Entry 7SSS (electron microscopy, 2.40 A resolution); this record covers chains B and H of the 8 polymer chains in the assembly.

[Chain B]
Name: Ubiquinone biosynthesis protein COQ9, mitochondrial
Source organism: Homo sapiens
UniProt: O75208 (COQ9_HUMAN); numbering as in UniProt (aligned over 1-318)
Chain sequence (318 residues; each row starts with the number of its first residue):
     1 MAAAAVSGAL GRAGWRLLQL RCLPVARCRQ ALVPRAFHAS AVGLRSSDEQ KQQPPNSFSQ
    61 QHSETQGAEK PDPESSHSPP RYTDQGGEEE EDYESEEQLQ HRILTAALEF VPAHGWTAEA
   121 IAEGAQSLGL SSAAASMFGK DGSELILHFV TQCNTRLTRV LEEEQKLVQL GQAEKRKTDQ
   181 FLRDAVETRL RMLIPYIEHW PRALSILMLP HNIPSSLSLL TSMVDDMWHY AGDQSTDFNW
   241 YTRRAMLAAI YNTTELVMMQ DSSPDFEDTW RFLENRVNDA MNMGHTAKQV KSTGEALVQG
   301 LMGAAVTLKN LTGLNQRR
Disordered / not traced: 1-94, 131-138, 284-318
Residues lining bound ligands:
  - 8PP (2-[(2E,6E,10E,14E,18E,22E,26E)-3,7,11,15,19,23,27,31-octamethyldotriaconta-2,6,10,14,18,22,26,30-octaenyl]phenol): Met208, Pro210, Ile213
  - phosphatidylethanolamine (PEV; (1S)-2-{[(2-aminoethoxy)(hydroxy)phosphoryl]oxy}-1-[(palmitoyloxy)methyl]ethyl stearate), molecule 1: Met208, Leu217, Leu220, Ala245, Ala248, Ala249, Asn252, Thr253, Arg276
  - phosphatidylethanolamine (PEV), molecule 2: Met208, Ile213, Leu217
  - phosphatidylethanolamine (PEV), molecule 3: Pro210, His211, Ile213, Pro214, Ser215
  - phosphatidylethanolamine (PEV), molecule 4: Ile213, Pro214, Ser215, Leu217, Ser218, Thr221
  - phosphatidylethanolamine (PEV), molecule 5: Thr221, Asp225, Trp240, Tyr241, Arg244, Ala245, Ala248
  - phosphatidylethanolamine (PEV), molecule 6: Phe238, Tyr241, Thr242, Ala245
Swiss-Prot annotation at these positions:
  - motif: Arg16 to Ala31 (SIFI-degron)
  - binding site (a 1,2-diacylglycero-3-phosphoethanolamine): Arg244
  - modified residue: Lys175 (N6-acetyllysine)
  - mutagenesis: Leu190 (L190E: Impairs interaction with COQ7), Met227 (M227E: Impairs interaction with COQ7), Asp237 (D237K: Impairs interaction with COQ7), Trp240 (W240D/K: Abolishes interaction with COQ7; W240K: Disrupts the octomeric COQ7:COQ9 complex), Tyr241 (Y241D/K: Abolishes interaction with COQ7), Leu256 (L256K: Impairs interaction with COQ7), Lys288 (K288A: Decreases membrane association; when associated with A-291), Val290 (V290A: Significantly decreases membrane association; when associated with A-297; A-298; A-301 and A-302; V290S: Decreases membrane association by more than 60%; when associated with A-297; A-298 ...), Lys291 (K291A: Decreases membrane association; when associated with A-288), Leu297 (L297A: Significantly decreases membrane association; when associated with A-290; A-298; A-301 and A-302; L297S: Decreases membrane association by more than 60%; when associated with A-290; A-298 ...), Val298 (V298A: Significantly decreases membrane association; when associated with A-290; A-297; A-301 and A-302; V298S: Decreases membrane association by more than 60%; when associated with A-290; A-297 ...), Leu301 (L301A: Significantly decreases membrane association; when associated with A-290; A-297; A-298 and A-302; L301S: Decreases membrane association by more than 60%; when associated with A-290; A-297 ...), 1 further mutagenesis entry in UniProt
From the paper describing this entry:
  - higher-order assembly contacts with a neighbouring 5-demethoxyubiquinone hydroxylase, mitochondrial: His211

[Chain H]
Name: 5-demethoxyubiquinone hydroxylase, mitochondrial
Source organism: Homo sapiens
Notes: EC 1.14.99.60
UniProt: Q99807 (COQ7_HUMAN); residue numbers follow UniProt; this construct covers 1-217
Chain sequence (217 residues; numbered 1 to 217; the number before each row is that of its first residue):
     1 MSCAGAAAAP RLWRLRPGAR RSLSAYGRRT SVRFRSSGMT LDNISRAAVD RIIRVDHAGE
    61 YGANRIYAGQ MAVLGRTSVG PVIQKMWDQE KDHLKKFNEL MVTFRVRPTV LMPLWNVLGF
   121 ALGAGTALLG KEGAMACTVA VEESIAHHYN NQIRTLMEED PEKYEELLQL IKKFRDEELE
   181 HHDIGLDHDA ELAPAYAVLK SIIQAGCRVA IYLSERL
Disordered / not traced: 1-44
Residues lining bound ligands:
  - 8PP (2-[(2E,6E,10E,14E,18E,22E,26E)-3,7,11,15,19,23,27,31-octamethyldotriaconta-2,6,10,14,18,22,26,30-octaenyl]phenol): Ala58, Gly59, Gly62, Ile66, Trp115, Leu118, Gly119, Ala121, Leu122, Gly125, Thr126, Leu129, Leu199, Ile202, Ile203, Gly206, Cys207, Ala210, Ile211, Ser214
  - NAD (nicotinamide-adenine-dinucleotide): Arg51, Tyr212, Arg216
  - phosphatidylethanolamine (PEV; (1S)-2-{[(2-aminoethoxy)(hydroxy)phosphoryl]oxy}-1-[(palmitoyloxy)methyl]ethyl stearate), molecule 1: Arg54, Arg105, Val106, Arg107, Val110, Arg216, Leu217
  - phosphatidylethanolamine (PEV), molecule 2: Arg65, Asn116, Val117, Phe120, Ala121
  - phosphatidylethanolamine (PEV), molecule 3: Pro113, Leu114, Val117
  - phosphatidylethanolamine (PEV), molecule 4: Val117, Leu118, Ala121
  - phosphatidylethanolamine (PEV), molecule 5: His147, Ala205, Arg208, Val209, Tyr212, Leu213
Swiss-Prot annotation at these positions:
  - region: Arg11 to Arg29 (Required for nuclear localization)
  - binding site (NADH): Arg51, Tyr212, Arg216
  - binding site (Fe cation): Glu60, Glu90, His93, Glu142, Glu178, His181
  - natural variant: Arg54 (R54Q: In COQ10D8 and HMNR9; R54W: In HMNR9; uncertain significance), Arg107 (R107W: In COQ10D8; uncertain significance), Leu111 (L111P: In COQ10D8), Val141 (V141E: In COQ10D8), Tyr149 (Y149C: In COQ10D8 and HMNR9; uncertain significance), Leu156 (L156Q: In HMNR9; uncertain significance; L156R: In HMNR9; uncertain significance)
  - mutagenesis: Arg28 (R28A: Reduces nuclear localization. Increases level of reactive oxygen species (ROS)), Arg51 (R51A: Loss of function activity; when associated with A-208; A-212 and A-216), Glu178 (E178K: No detectable ubiquinone is produced), Arg208 (R208A: Loss of function activity; when associated with A-51; A-212 and A-216), Tyr212 (Y212A: Loss of function activity; when associated with A-51; A-208 and A-216), Arg216 (R216A: Loss of function activity; when associated with A-51; A-208 and A-212)
From the paper describing this entry:
  - binding site for 8PP: Leu118, Ala121, Leu122, Leu129, Leu199, Ile202
  - binding site for NAD: Arg51, Tyr212, Arg216
  - binding site for phosphatidylethanolamine: Arg208

[Chain B / chain H interface]
Pairs across the interface (20; chain B residue first):
  Asp225(B) - Arg105(H)  salt bridge
  Asp226(B) - Arg105(H)  salt bridge
  His229(B) - Arg105(H)
  Gln234(B) - Val102(H)
  Thr236(B) - His57(H)
  Thr236(B) - Asn98(H)  hydrogen bond
  Thr236(B) - Met101(H)
  Thr236(B) - Pro108(H)
  Thr236(B) - Met112(H)
  Asp237(B) - Pro108(H)
  Asp237(B) - Met112(H)
  Phe238(B) - Val110(H)  hydrophobic
  Phe238(B) - Pro113(H)  hydrophobic
  Trp240(B) - Arg107(H)
  Trp240(B) - Pro108(H)
  Tyr241(B) - Arg107(H)  hydrogen bond
  Tyr241(B) - Pro108(H)  hydrogen bond (side chain-backbone)
  Tyr241(B) - Thr109(H)
  Tyr241(B) - Val110(H)  hydrogen bond (side chain-backbone)
  Tyr241(B) - Leu217(H)
Also at the interface, not in a pair above, chain B (10 interface residues in all): Ser235
Also at the interface, not in a pair above, chain H (13 interface residues in all): Val106
The authors on this interface:
  - interface residues, chain B: Asp225(B), Asp226(B)
  - interface residues, chain H: Arg105(H)

[Overview]
10 residues of chain B and 13 residues of chain H are in contact; the contacts include 4 hydrogen bonds and 2
salt bridges. Polar pairs include Asp225(B)-Arg105(H), Asp226(B)-Arg105(H) and Thr236(B)-Asn98(H). The paper
reports a binding site for 8PP at Leu118(H), Ala121(H) and Leu122(H) among others; a binding site for NAD at
Arg51(H), Tyr212(H) and Arg216(H).
Here chain B is Ubiquinone biosynthesis protein COQ9, mitochondrial and chain H is 5-demethoxyubiquinone
hydroxylase, mitochondrial, both from Homo sapiens. Entry 7SSS (Structure of the NADH-bound human COQ7:COQ9
complex by single-particle electron cryo-microscopy) was determined by electron microscopy, deposited together
with 7SSP.
